PDB entry 7W68 | electron microscopy, 4.40 A resolution (low resolution: residue-level contacts below are approximate; hydrogen-bond / salt-bridge calls are withheld) | chains B and D of the 6 polymer chains in the assembly

Chain B:
Molecule: DNA replication licensing factor MCM3
Organism: Homo sapiens
Notes: EC 3.6.4.12
Reference sequence: P25205 (MCM3_HUMAN); residues -32 to 775 here correspond to UniProt positions 1-808 (UniProt number = residue number + 33)
Sequence (808 residues; each row starts with the number of its first residue; numbers below 1 keep their minus sign (Met-32 is residue -32)):
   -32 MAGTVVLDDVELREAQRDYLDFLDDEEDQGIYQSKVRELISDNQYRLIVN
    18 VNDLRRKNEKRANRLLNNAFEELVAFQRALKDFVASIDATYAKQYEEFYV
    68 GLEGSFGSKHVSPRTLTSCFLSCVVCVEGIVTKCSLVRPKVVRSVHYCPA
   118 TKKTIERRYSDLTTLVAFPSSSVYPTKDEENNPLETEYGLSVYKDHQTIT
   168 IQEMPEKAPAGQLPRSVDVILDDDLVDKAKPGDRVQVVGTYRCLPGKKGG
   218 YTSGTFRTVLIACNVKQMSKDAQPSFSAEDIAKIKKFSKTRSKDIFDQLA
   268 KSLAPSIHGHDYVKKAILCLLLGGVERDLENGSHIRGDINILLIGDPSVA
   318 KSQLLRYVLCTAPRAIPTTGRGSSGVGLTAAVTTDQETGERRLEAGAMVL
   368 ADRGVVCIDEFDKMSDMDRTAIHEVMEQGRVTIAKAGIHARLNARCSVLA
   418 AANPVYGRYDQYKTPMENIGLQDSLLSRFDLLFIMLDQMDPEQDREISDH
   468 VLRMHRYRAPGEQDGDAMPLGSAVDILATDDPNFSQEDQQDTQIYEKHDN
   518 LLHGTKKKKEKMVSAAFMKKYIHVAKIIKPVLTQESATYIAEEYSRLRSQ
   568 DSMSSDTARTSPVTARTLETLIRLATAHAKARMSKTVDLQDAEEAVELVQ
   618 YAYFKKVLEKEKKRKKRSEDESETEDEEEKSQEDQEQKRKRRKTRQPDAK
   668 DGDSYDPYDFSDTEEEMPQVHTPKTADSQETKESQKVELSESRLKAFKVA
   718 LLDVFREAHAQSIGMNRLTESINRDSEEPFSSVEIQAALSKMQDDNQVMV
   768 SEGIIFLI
Unresolved in the structure: -32 to 0, 114-153, 213-221, 240-245, 353-357, 476-530, 571-578, 622-775
Swiss-Prot annotation at these positions:
  - motif: Ser444 to Asp447 (Arginine finger)
  - binding site (ADP): Gln320, Leu360, Glu361, Ala362, Ala364
  - binding site (ATP): Ala490, Arg631
  - modified residue: Ala-31 (N-acetylalanine), Ser127 (Phosphoserine), Ser242 (Phosphoserine), Lys260 (N6-acetyllysine), Ser502 (Phosphoserine), Lys514 (N6-acetyllysine), Ser578 (Phosphoserine), Ser635 (Phosphoserine), Ser639 (Phosphoserine), Thr641 (Phosphothreonine), Ser648 (Phosphoserine), Tyr675 (Phosphotyrosine), Ser678 (Phosphoserine), Thr680 (Phosphothreonine), Thr689 (Phosphothreonine), Thr692 (Phosphothreonine), Ser695 (Phosphoserine), Ser701 (Phosphoserine)

Chain D:
Molecule: DNA replication licensing factor MCM5
Organism: Homo sapiens
Notes: EC 3.6.4.12
Reference sequence: P33992 (MCM5_HUMAN); residues -28 to 705 here correspond to UniProt positions 1-734 (UniProt number = residue number + 29)
Sequence (734 residues; each row starts with the number of its first residue; numbers below 1 keep their minus sign (Met-28 is residue -28)):
   -28 MSGFDDPGIFYSDSFGGDAQADEGQARKSQLQRRFKEFLRQYRVGTDRTG
    22 FTFKYRDELKRHYNLGEYWIEVEMEDLASFDEDLADYLYKQPAEHLQLLE
    72 EAAKEVADEVTRPRPSGEEVLQDIQVMLKSDASPSSIRSLKSDMMSHLVK
   122 IPGIIIAASAVRAKATRISIQCRSCRNTLTNIAMRPGLEGYALPRKCNTD
   172 QAGRPKCPLDPYFIMPDKCKCVDFQTLKLQELPDAVPHGEMPRHMQLYCD
   222 RYLCDKVVPGNRVTIMGIYSIKKFGLTTSRGRDRVGVGIRSSYIRVLGIQ
   272 VDTDGSGRSFAGAVSPQEEEEFRRLAALPNVYEVISKSIAPSIFGGTDMK
   322 KAIACLLFGGSRKRLPDGLTRRGDINLLMLGDPGTAKSQLLKFVEKCSPI
   372 GVYTSGKGSSAAGLTASVMRDPSSRNFIMEGGAMVLADGGVVCIDEFDKM
   422 REDDRVAIHEAMEQQTISIAKAGITTTLNSRCSVLAAANSVFGRWDETKG
   472 EDNIDFMPTILSRFDMIFIVKDEHNEERDVMLAKHVITLHVSALTQTQAV
   522 EGEIDLAKLKKFIAYCRVKCGPRLSAEAAEKLKNRYIIMRSGARQHERDS
   572 DRRSSIPITVRQLEAIVRIAEALSKMKLQPFATEADVEEALRLFQVSTLD
   622 AALSGTLSGVEGFTSQEDQEMLSRIEKQLKRRFAIGSQVSEHSIIKDFTK
   672 QKYPEHAIHKVLQLMLRRGEIQHRMQRKVLYRLK
Unresolved in the structure: -28 to 51, 99-200, 204-214, 242-286, 464-471, 490-526, 564-577, 626-636
Swiss-Prot annotation at these positions:
  - binding site (ADP): Arg342
  - modified residue: Ser-27 (N-acetylserine), Ser286 (Phosphoserine), Lys363 (N6-acetyllysine), Lys367 (N6-acetyllysine), Ser576 (Phosphoserine), Lys667 (N6-acetyllysine)

How chain B and chain D interact:
Contacting residue pairs (70; chain B residue first):
  Cys86(B) with Glu90(D)
  Lys100(B) with Ala443(D)
  Gln169(B) with Gly444(D)
  Ala175(B) with Thr446(D)
  Pro176(B) with Thr446(D)
  Ala177(B) with Thr446(D)
  Gly178(B) with Thr446(D); Thr447(D)
  Gln179(B) with Asp226(D); Ile445(D); Thr446(D); Thr447(D)
  Leu180(B) with Asp226(D); Phe398(D); Ile440(D); Ile445(D); Thr447(D)
  Pro181(B) with Asp226(D); Gly444(D); Ile445(D)
  Arg182(B) with Asp221(D); Arg222(D); Cys225(D); Asn397(D)
  Phe223(B) with Arg222(D)
  Pro272(B) with Asp338(D)
  Asp313(B) with Pro578(D)
  Pro314(B) with Glu434(D)
  Ser315(B) with Val581(D); Glu585(D)
  Ser319(B) with Glu434(D)
  Arg323(B) with Gln435(D)
  Tyr324(B) with Asp338(D); Leu340(D)
  Ser341(B) with Ala441(D)
  Arg359(B) with Lys442(D)
  Glu377(B) with His430(D)
  Asp383(B) with Arg695(D)
  Val422(B) with Arg688(D); Arg689(D)
  Tyr423(B) with Asp639(D); Leu643(D); Arg689(D)
  Arg425(B) with Pro578(D)
  Glu434(B) with Arg689(D); Glu691(D)
  Asn435(B) with Arg689(D)
  Ile436(B) with Arg689(D)
  Gly437(B) with Arg689(D); Gly690(D)
  Gln439(B) with Arg689(D); Gly690(D); Ile692(D)
  Met456(B) with Arg561(D)
  Asp461(B) with Arg561(D)
  Arg462(B) with Lys554(D); Ile558(D)
  Ser465(B) with Leu584(D)
  Leu469(B) with Ala550(D)
  Met471(B) with Leu336(D); Pro337(D); Arg342(D)
  His472(B) with Leu545(D)
  Arg473(B) with Leu336(D); Arg544(D)
  Tyr474(B) with Arg544(D); Leu545(D); Ser546(D); Phe602(D)
  Arg475(B) with Arg544(D)
Interface residues without a listed pair, chain B (53 interface residues in all): Phe87, Thr222, Cys327, Arg338, Asp379, Lys380, Tyr426, Asp427, Leu438, Asp457, Asp466, Val468
Interface residues without a listed pair, chain D (53 interface residues in all): Cys220, Lys227, Val427, Thr448, Thr480, Ala547, Tyr557, Glu592, Glu638, Leu687

In short:
The chain B/chain D interface involves 53 residues from each chain. From UniProt: 5 ADP-binding residues and
ATP-binding residues Ala490(B) and Arg631(B) on chain B; ADP-binding residue Arg342(D) on chain D.
Chain B is DNA replication licensing factor MCM3 and chain D is DNA replication licensing factor MCM5, both
from Homo sapiens; the structure, human single hexameric Mcm2-7 complex, was determined by electron
microscopy.
